Entry 7XFN (electron microscopy, 2.80 A resolution); this record covers chains E and I of the 10 polymer chains in the assembly.

== Chain E ==
Molecule: Histone H3.2
From: Xenopus laevis
UniProt: P84233 (H32_XENLA); residues 0-135 here correspond to UniProt positions 1-136 (UniProt number = residue number + 1)
Sequence (136 residues; each row starts with the number of its first residue; numbering starts at 0):
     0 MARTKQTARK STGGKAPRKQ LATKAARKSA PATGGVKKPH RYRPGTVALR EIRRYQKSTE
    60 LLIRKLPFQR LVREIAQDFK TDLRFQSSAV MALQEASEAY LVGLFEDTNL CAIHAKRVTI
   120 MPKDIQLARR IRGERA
Unresolved in the structure: 0-38, 135
Swiss-Prot annotation at these positions:
  - modified residue: Arg2 (Asymmetric dimethylarginine), Thr3 (Phosphothreonine), Lys4 (Allysine), Gln5 (5-glutamyl dopamine), Thr6 (Phosphothreonine), Arg8 (Citrulline), Lys9 (N6,N6,N6-trimethyllysine), Ser10 (ADP-ribosylserine), Thr11 (Phosphothreonine), Lys14 (N6-(2-hydroxyisobutyryl)lysine), Arg17 (Asymmetric dimethylarginine), Lys18 (N6-(2-hydroxyisobutyryl)lysine), Lys23 (N6-(2-hydroxyisobutyryl)lysine), Arg26 (Citrulline), Lys27 (N6,N6,N6-trimethyllysine), Ser28 (ADP-ribosylserine), Lys36 (N6,N6,N6-trimethyllysine), Lys37 (N6-methyllysine), Tyr41 (Phosphotyrosine), Lys56 (N6,N6,N6-trimethyllysine) and 8 more in UniProt
  - lipidation: Cys110 (S-palmitoyl cysteine)

== Chain I ==
Molecule: 152-nt DNA strand
From: Xenopus laevis
Sequence (152 nucleotides; numbered -77 to 74; the number before each row is that of its first residue; numbers below 1 keep their minus sign (DA-77 is residue -77)):
   -77 ATGCACAGGA TGTATATATC TGICACGTGC CTGGAGACTA GGGAGTAATC CCCTTGGCGG
   -17 TTAAAACGCG GGGGACAGCG CGTACGTGCG TTTAAGCGGT GCTAGAGCTG TCTACGACCA
    43 ATTGAGCGGC CTCGGCACCG GGATTCTCCA GG
Unresolved in the structure: -77 to -71, 73-74

== How chain E and chain I interact ==
Pairs across the interface (27):
  His39(E) - DG10(I)  sugar contact
  Arg40(E) - DG8(I)  base contact
  Arg40(E) - DT9(I)  hydrogen bond to the base
  Arg40(E) - DG10(I)  sugar contact
  Tyr41(E) - DT-67(I)  phosphate contact
  Tyr41(E) - DG-66(I)  phosphate contact
  Tyr41(E) - DG10(I)  phosphate contact
  Arg42(E) - DT9(I)  phosphate contact
  Pro43(E) - DG8(I)  phosphate contact
  Pro43(E) - DT9(I)  phosphate contact
  Gly44(E) - DG8(I)  phosphate contact
  Gly44(E) - DT9(I)  hydrogen bond to the phosphate
  Thr45(E) - DT9(I)  phosphate contact
  Val46(E) - DT9(I)  hydrogen bond to the phosphate
  Val46(E) - DG10(I)  phosphate contact
  Ala47(E) - DT9(I)  hydrogen bond to the phosphate
  Arg49(E) - DG-66(I)  phosphate contact
  Arg49(E) - DT-65(I)  phosphate contact
  Arg63(E) - DA17(I)  phosphate contact
  Arg63(E) - DG18(I)  salt bridge to the phosphate
  Lys64(E) - DG18(I)  hydrogen bond to the phosphate
  Leu65(E) - DA17(I)  phosphate contact
  Leu65(E) - DG18(I)  hydrogen bond to the phosphate
  Pro66(E) - DA17(I)  sugar contact
  Arg69(E) - DA17(I)  salt bridge to the phosphate
  Arg83(E) - DA26(I)  hydrogen bond to the sugar
  Arg83(E) - DG27(I)  salt bridge to the phosphate
Interface residues without a listed pair, chain E (17 interface residues in all): Lys56
Interface residues without a listed pair, chain I (12 interface residues in all): DA-68, DA-64

== In short ==
17 residues of chain E and 12 residues of chain I are in contact; the contacts include 7 hydrogen bonds and 3
salt bridges. Among the polar pairs are Arg40(E)-DT9(I), Arg83(E)-DA26(I) and Gly44(E)-DT9(I).
Here chain E is Histone H3.2 and chain I is a 152-nt DNA strand, both from Xenopus laevis. Entry 7XFN
(Structure of nucleosome-DI complex (-55I, Apo state)) was determined by electron microscopy (same publication
as 7XFC, 7XFH, 7XFI, 7XFJ, 7XFL and 7XFM).
